PDB entry 7WMZ | X-ray diffraction, 1.92 A resolution | chain E

[Chain E]
Protein: Methylenetetrahydrofolate reductase
Source organism: Mycolicibacterium smegmatis MC2 155
UniProtKB: A0R6S0 (A0R6S0_MYCS2); residues 1-296 here = UniProt positions 1-296
Sequence (296 residues; row label = number of the first residue in the row):
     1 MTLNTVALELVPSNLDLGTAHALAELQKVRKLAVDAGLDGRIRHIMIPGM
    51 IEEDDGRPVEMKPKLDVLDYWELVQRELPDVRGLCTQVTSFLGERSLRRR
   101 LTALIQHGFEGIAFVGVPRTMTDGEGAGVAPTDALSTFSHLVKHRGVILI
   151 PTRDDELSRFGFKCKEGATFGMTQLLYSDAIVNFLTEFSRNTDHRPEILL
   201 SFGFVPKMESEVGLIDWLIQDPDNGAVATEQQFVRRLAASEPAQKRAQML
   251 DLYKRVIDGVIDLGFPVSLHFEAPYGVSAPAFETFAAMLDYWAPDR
Unresolved in the structure: 52-55, 140, 296
Ligand contacts: NADH (NAI; 1,4-dihydronicotinamide adenine dinucleotide): Pro48, Thr86, Phe114, Val115, Gly116, Val117, Pro118, Arg119, Met121, Thr122, Asp123, Pro131, Ile148, Ile150, Arg153, Arg159, Lys163, Met172, Gln174, Gln220, Asp221

[Summary]
Chain E binds NADH.
Chain E is Methylenetetrahydrofolate reductase (Mycolicibacterium smegmatis MC2 155); the structure, Crystal
structure of methylenetetrahydrofolate reductase MSMEG_6649 from Mycobacterium smegmatis with NADH, was
determined by X-ray diffraction (same publication as 7WMW, 7WMX and 7WMY).
